PDB entry 7TJH | electron microscopy, 2.50 A resolution | chains D and H of the 9 polymer chains in the assembly

[Chain D]
Protein: Origin recognition complex subunit 4
Source organism: Saccharomyces cerevisiae
Reference sequence: P54791 (ORC4_YEAST); numbering as in UniProt (aligned over 1-529)
Sequence (532 residues; numbered -2 to 529; the number before each row is that of its first residue; numbers below 1 keep their minus sign (Ser-2 is residue -2)):
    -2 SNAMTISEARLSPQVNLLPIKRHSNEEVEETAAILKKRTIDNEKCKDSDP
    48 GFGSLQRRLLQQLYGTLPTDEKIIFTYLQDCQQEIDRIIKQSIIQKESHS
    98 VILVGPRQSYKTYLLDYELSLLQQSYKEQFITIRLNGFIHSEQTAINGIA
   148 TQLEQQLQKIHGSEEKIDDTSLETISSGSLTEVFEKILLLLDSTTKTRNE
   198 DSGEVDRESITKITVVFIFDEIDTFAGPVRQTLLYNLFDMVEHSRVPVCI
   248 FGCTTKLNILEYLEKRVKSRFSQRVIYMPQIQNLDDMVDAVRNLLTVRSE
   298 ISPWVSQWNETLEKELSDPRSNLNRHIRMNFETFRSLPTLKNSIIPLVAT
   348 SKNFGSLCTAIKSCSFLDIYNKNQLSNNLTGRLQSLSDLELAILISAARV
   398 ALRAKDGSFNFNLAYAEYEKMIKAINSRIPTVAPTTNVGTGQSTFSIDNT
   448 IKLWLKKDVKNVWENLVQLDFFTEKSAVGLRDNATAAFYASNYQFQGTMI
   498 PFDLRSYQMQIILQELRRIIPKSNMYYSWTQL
Not modelled in the structure: -2 to 45, 159-170, 190-206, 426-446
Sequence notes: expression tag (-2 to 0)
Ion coordination: Mg2+: Thr109 (together with ATP)
Residues lining bound ligands:
  - ATP (adenosine-5'-triphosphate), molecule 1: Tyr61, Gly62, Lys69, Pro103, Arg104, Gln105, Ser106, Tyr107, Lys108, Thr109, Tyr110, Asp113, Glu218, Thr252, Pro335, Lys338
  - ATP, molecule 2: His240, Arg263, Arg267
Curated features (UniProtKB/Swiss-Prot):
  - modified residue: Ser9 (Phosphoserine)

[Chain H]
Molecule: DNA, 84 bp ARS1
Sequence (84 nucleotides; each row starts with the number of its first residue):
     1 TTTGTGCACTTGCCTGCAGGCCTTTTGAAAAGCAAGCATAAAAGATCTAA
    51 ACATAAAATCTGTAAAATAACAAGATGTAAAGAT
Not modelled in the structure: 1-23, 65-84

[Interface between chain D and chain H]
Contacting residue pairs (11):
  Val475(D) - DA45(H)  phosphate contact
  Arg478(D) - DA45(H)  salt bridge to the phosphate
  Tyr486(D) - DT46(H)  base contact
  Tyr486(D) - DC47(H)  base contact
  Tyr486(D) - DT48(H)  base contact
  Tyr490(D) - DA43(H)  sugar contact
  Tyr490(D) - DG44(H)  hydrogen bond to the phosphate
  Phe492(D) - DG44(H)  phosphate contact
  Phe492(D) - DA45(H)  phosphate contact
  Gln493(D) - DA43(H)  hydrogen bond to the phosphate
  Gln493(D) - DG44(H)  hydrogen bond to the phosphate
Also at the interface, not in a pair above, chain D (7 interface residues in all): Ala483

[Summary]
Chain D and chain H form an interface of 7 and 6 residues respectively, with 3 hydrogen bonds and 1 salt
bridge. Among the polar pairs are Tyr490(D)-DG44(H), Gln493(D)-DA43(H) and Gln493(D)-DG44(H). Bound to chain
D: ATP.
Here chain D is Origin recognition complex subunit 4 (Saccharomyces cerevisiae) and chain H is DNA, 84 bp
ARS1. Entry 7TJH (S. cerevisiae ORC bound to 84 bp ARS1 DNA and Cdc6 (state 1) with flexible Orc6 ...) was
determined by electron microscopy (same publication as 7TJF, 7TJI, 7TJJ and 7TJK).
